7P2C - chains H and M of the 3 polymer chains in the assembly; structure by X-ray diffraction, 2.04 A resolution.

[Chain H]
Name: Reaction center protein H chain
From: Rhodobacter sphaeroides (strain ATCC 17023 / DSM 158 / JCM 6121 / NBRC 12203 / NCIMB 8253 / ATH 2.4.1.)
UniProtKB: Q3J170 (RCEH_RHOS4); residues 9-250 here = UniProt positions 9-250
Chain sequence (242 residues; row label = number of the first residue in the row):
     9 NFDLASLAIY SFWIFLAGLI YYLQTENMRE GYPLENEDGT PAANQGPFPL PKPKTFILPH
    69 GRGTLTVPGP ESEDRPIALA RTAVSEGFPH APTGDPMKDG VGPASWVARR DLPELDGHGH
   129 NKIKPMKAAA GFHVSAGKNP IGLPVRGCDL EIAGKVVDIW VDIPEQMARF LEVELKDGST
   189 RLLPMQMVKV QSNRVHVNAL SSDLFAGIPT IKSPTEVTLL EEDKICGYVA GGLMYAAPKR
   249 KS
Not modelled in the structure: 9, 249-250
Residues lining bound ligands: 18:1 lpa (NKP; (2R)-2-hydroxy-3-(phosphonooxy)propyl (9E)-octadec-9-enoate): I22, F23, A25, G26, L27, Y29, Y30, K62

[Chain M]
Name: Reaction center protein M chain
From: Rhodobacter sphaeroides (strain ATCC 17023 / DSM 158 / JCM 6121 / NBRC 12203 / NCIMB 8253 / ATH 2.4.1.)
UniProtKB: Q3J1A6 (RCEM_RHOS4); residues 1-303 here correspond to UniProt positions 2-304 (UniProt number = residue number + 1)
Chain sequence (303 residues; row label = number of the first residue in the row):
     1 AEYQNIFTQV QVRGPADLGM TEDVNLANRS GVGPFSTLLG WFGNAQLGPI YLGSLGVLSL
    61 FSGLMWFFTI GIWFWYQAGW NPAVFLRDLF FFSLEPPAPE YGLSFAAPLK EGGLWLIASF
   121 FMFVAVWSWW GRTYLRAQAL GMGKHTAWAF LSAIWLWMVL GFIRPILMGS WSEAVPYGIF
   181 SHLDWTNNFS LVHGNLHYNP FHGLSIAFLY GSALLFAMHG ATILAVSRFG GERELEQIAD
   241 RGTAAERAAL FWRWTMGFNA TMEGIHRWAI WMAVLVTLTG GIGILLSGTV VDNWYVWGQN
   301 HGM
Not modelled in the structure: 303
Sequence notes: engineered mutation T8 (Ser9 in Q3J1A6), H197 (Phe198 in Q3J1A6)
Ion coordination: Fe ion: H219, E234, H266 (shared with 2 residues of chain L)
Residues lining bound ligands:
  - bacteriochlorophyll a (BCL), molecule 1: W66, F67, M122, W157, L160, V175, I179, H182, L183, W185, T186
  - bacteriochlorophyll a (BCL), molecule 2: W66, M122, V126, F150, A153, I154, L156, W157, L160, W185, T186, N187, F189, S190, N195, L196, H197, H202, S205, I206, L209, Y210, V276, T277, G280, G281, I284
  - bacteriochlorophyll a (BCL), molecule 3: T186, H197, Y210
  - bacteriochlorophyll a (BCL), molecule 4: H197, G203, I206, A207, Y210, G211, L214
  - bacteriopheophytin a (BPH), molecule 1: S59, L60, G63, L64, W66, F67, A125, V126, W129, T133, T146, A149, F150, A153, A273, V274, T277
  - bacteriopheophytin a (BPH), molecule 2: Y210, A213, L214, A217, M218, W252, T255, M256
  - 18:1 lpa (NKP; (2R)-2-hydroxy-3-(phosphonooxy)propyl (9E)-octadec-9-enoate): G143, K144, H145, W148, A149, L151, S152, W155, I270, W271, V274, L278, I282
  - speroidenone (SPN): W66, F67, F68, I70, G71, I72, F74, W75, F85, L89, F105, W115, L116, S119, F120, M122, F123, W157, M158, L160, G161, F162, W171, V175, P176, Y177, G178, I179, H182
  - ubiquinone-10 (U10): L214, L215, M218, H219, T222, I223, A245, A248, A249, W252, M256, F258, N259, A260, T261, M262, I265, W268, M272
Curated features (UniProtKB/Swiss-Prot):
  - binding site ((7R,8Z)-bacteriochlorophyll b): H182, H202
  - binding site (Fe cation): H219, E234, H266
  - binding site (a ubiquinone): W252

[Interface between chain H and chain M]
Pairs across the interface (114):
  D11(H) - V290(M)
  D11(H) - W297(M)  hydrogen bond
  D11(H) - H301(M)  salt bridge
  L12(H) - V290(M)  hydrophobic
  A13(H) - L286(M)  hydrophobic
  A13(H) - V291(M)  hydrophobic
  S14(H) - W297(M)
  S14(H) - H301(M)
  A16(H) - F201(M)
  I17(H) - F201(M)
  I17(H) - L204(M)  hydrophobic
  F20(H) - L204(M)  hydrophobic
  F20(H) - L275(M)  hydrophobic
  F20(H) - T279(M)
  W21(H) - L204(M)  hydrophobic
  F23(H) - W271(M)  hydrophobic
  L27(H) - W271(M)
  L27(H) - L275(M)  hydrophobic
  Y30(H) - R267(M)  hydrogen bond
  L31(H) - R267(M)
  L31(H) - W268(M)  hydrophobic
  L31(H) - W271(M)
  Q32(H) - F258(M)
  E34(H) - R267(M)  salt bridge
  N35(H) - A260(M)
  N35(H) - T261(M)  hydrogen bond (side chain-backbone)
  N35(H) - G264(M)
  N35(H) - I265(M)
  N35(H) - W268(M)
  E38(H) - I238(M)
  E38(H) - R241(M)  salt bridge
  Y40(H) - R253(M)  hydrogen bond
  L42(H) - R253(M)
  K62(H) - E263(M)  salt bridge
  K62(H) - R267(M)
  F64(H) - I238(M)  hydrophobic
  F64(H) - E263(M)
  L66(H) - A239(M)  hydrophobic
  L73(H) - I238(M)
  L73(H) - A239(M)
  E79(H) - R241(M)  salt bridge
  P111(H) - R247(M)  hydrogen bond (backbone-side chain)
  A112(H) - R247(M)
  S113(H) - T243(M)
  S113(H) - R247(M)  hydrogen bond (backbone-side chain)
  V115(H) - R241(M)
  V115(H) - G242(M)
  V115(H) - T243(M)
  V115(H) - E246(M)
  R117(H) - E236(M)  hydrogen bond (side chain-backbone)
  R117(H) - Q237(M)
  R117(H) - D240(M)  hydrogen bond (side chain-backbone)
  R117(H) - R241(M)
  R117(H) - G242(M)
  R118(H) - E236(M)  salt bridge
  R118(H) - D240(M)  salt bridge
  E122(H) - R233(M)  salt bridge
  E122(H) - E236(M)
  G125(H) - M20(M)
  H126(H) - M20(M)
  I131(H) - R233(M)
  A138(H) - P15(M)
  G139(H) - R13(M)
  G139(H) - G14(M)
  G139(H) - P15(M)
  F140(H) - R13(M)
  F140(H) - G14(M)
  H141(H) - V12(M)
  H141(H) - R13(M)  hydrogen bond (backbone-backbone)
  V142(H) - V10(M)  hydrophobic
  V142(H) - Q11(M)
  S143(H) - Q11(M)  hydrogen bond (backbone-backbone)
  S143(H) - V12(M)
  S143(H) - R13(M)
  A144(H) - V10(M)
  A144(H) - Q11(M)  hydrogen bond (backbone-backbone)
  A144(H) - W41(M)  hydrophobic
  G145(H) - Q9(M)
  G145(H) - W41(M)
  K146(H) - V10(M)
  V169(H) - V12(M)  hydrophobic
  P172(H) - D17(M)
  Q174(H) - V12(M)
  Q174(H) - R13(M)
  Q174(H) - G14(M)  hydrogen bond (side chain-backbone)
  Q174(H) - P15(M)  hydrogen bond (side chain-backbone)
  M175(H) - V12(M)
  A176(H) - V12(M)
  R177(H) - E232(M)  salt bridge
  R177(H) - R233(M)
  M193(H) - Y3(M)
  M193(H) - Q9(M)
  Q194(H) - Y3(M)
  Q194(H) - N5(M)
  Q194(H) - S227(M)
  Q194(H) - R228(M)
  M195(H) - R228(M)
  V196(H) - Y3(M)
  V196(H) - Q9(M)  hydrogen bond (backbone-side chain)
  K197(H) - A1(M)  hydrogen bond (side chain-backbone)
  K197(H) - Q9(M)
  V198(H) - Q9(M)  hydrogen bond (backbone-side chain)
  N206(H) - E2(M)
  L227(H) - R233(M)
  L227(H) - E236(M)
  L227(H) - D240(M)
  E230(H) - R233(M)  salt bridge
  D231(H) - G242(M)
  D231(H) - T243(M)  hydrogen bond (side chain-backbone)
  C234(H) - R228(M)  hydrogen bond (side chain-backbone)
  C234(H) - F229(M)
  G235(H) - R247(M)
  A238(H) - F229(M)  hydrophobic
  L241(H) - R228(M)
Interface residues without a listed pair, chain H (73 interface residues in all): L24, R37, G39, E81, G110, W114, K130, M134, P148, E173, P192
Interface residues without a listed pair, chain M (56 interface residues in all): G19, F35, T37, N44, P200, F208, N259, W294

[Summary]
The interface between chain H and chain M involves 73 residues on one side and 56 on the other, with 18
hydrogen bonds and 10 salt bridges. Polar contacts include D11(H)-H301(M), E34(H)-R267(M) and E38(H)-R241(M).
Bound to chain H: 18:1 lpa.
Here chain H is Reaction center protein H chain and chain M is Reaction center protein M chain, both from
Rhodobacter sphaeroides (strain ATCC 17023 / DSM 158 / JCM 6121 / NBRC 12203 / NCIMB 8253 / ATH 2.4.1.). Entry
7P2C (F(M197)H mutant structure of Photosynthetic Reaction Center From Rhodobacter Sphaeroides strain RV by
fixed-target serial synchrotron ...) was determined by X-ray diffraction, deposited together with 7OD5.
